Entry 4ZFO (X-ray diffraction, 1.90 A resolution); this record covers chains F and B of the 3 polymer chains in the assembly.

[Chain F]
Name: Tumor necrosis factor receptor superfamily member 17
Organism: Homo sapiens
Notes: fragment: Extracellular (N-terminal) domain
UniProt: Q02223 (TNR17_HUMAN); residues 1-54 here = UniProt positions 1-54
Chain sequence (54 residues; numbered 1 to 54; the number before each row is that of its first residue):
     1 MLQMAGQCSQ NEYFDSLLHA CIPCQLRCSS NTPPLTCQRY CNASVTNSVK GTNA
Disordered / not traced: 1-5, 42-54
Disulfide bonds: Cys8-Cys21, Cys24-Cys37, Cys28-Cys41
Swiss-Prot annotation at these positions:
  - site: Gln3, Met4 (Breakpoint for translocation to form IL2/TNFRSF17 oncogene)

[Chain B]
Name: J22.9-xi Fab, Light Chain
Organism: Mus musculus
Notes: antibody fragment or engineered binder
Chain sequence (213 residues; numbered 1 to 213; the number before each row is that of its first residue):
     1 DIVMTQSQRF MTTSVGDRVS VTCKASQSVD SNVAWYQQKP RQSPKALIFS ASLRFSGVPA
    61 RFTGSGSGTD FTLTISNLQS EDLAEYFCQQ YNNYPLTFGA GTKLELKRTV AAPSVFIFPP
   121 SDEQLKSGTA SVVCLLNNFY PREAKVQWKV DNALQSGNSQ ESVTEQDSKD STYSLSSTLT
   181 LSKADYEKHK VYACEVTHQG LSSPVTKSFN RGE
Disulfide bonds: Cys23-Cys88, Cys134-Cys194
Metal / ion sites: Cu ion site 1: Asp1 (shared with 1 residue of chain L); Cu ion site 2: His189 (together with bis-tris buffer)

[Chain F / chain B interface]
Pairs across the interface (22; chain F residue first):
  Tyr13(F) with Ser50(B), hydrogen bond; Leu53(B)
  Asp15(F) with Phe49(B); Ser50(B), hydrogen bond; Tyr91(B), hydrogen bond
  Ser16(F) with Tyr91(B), hydrogen bond (side chain-backbone)
  Leu17(F) with Ala34(B), hydrophobic; Tyr36(B); Gln89(B); Tyr91(B); Leu96(B), hydrophobic
  Leu18(F) with Phe49(B), hydrophobic; Phe55(B), hydrophobic
  His19(F) with Tyr94(B)
  Leu26(F) with Leu53(B)
  Arg27(F) with Ser31(B), hydrogen bond; Ser50(B); Ser52(B); Leu53(B)
  Thr32(F) with Ser31(B); Gly66(B); Ser67(B)
Also at the interface, not in a pair above, chain F (11 interface residues in all): Ile22, Ser30
Interface features reported in the paper:
  - epitope / paratope residues, chain F: Tyr13(F), Leu17(F), His19(F), Arg27(F)

[In short]
Chain F and chain B form an interface of 11 and 14 residues respectively; the contacts include 5 hydrogen
bonds. Polar pairs include Tyr13(F)-Ser50(B), Asp15(F)-Ser50(B) and Asp15(F)-Tyr91(B). From the paper:
epitope/paratope residues Tyr13(F), Leu17(F) and His19(F) among others.
Chain F is Tumor necrosis factor receptor superfamily member 17 (Homo sapiens) and chain B is J22.9-xi Fab,
Light Chain (Mus musculus); the structure, J22.9-xi: chimeric mouse/human antibody against human BCMA (CD269),
was determined by X-ray diffraction.
